Entry 2H4W (X-ray diffraction, 2.00 A resolution); this record covers chains B and C of the 3 polymer chains in the assembly.

Chain B:
Protein: Caspase-1
From: Homo sapiens
Notes: EC 3.4.22.36; fragment: p10 subunit, residues 317-404
Reference sequence: P29466 (CASP1_HUMAN); numbering as in UniProt (aligned over 317-404)
Chain sequence (88 residues; numbered 317 to 404; the number before each row is that of its first residue):
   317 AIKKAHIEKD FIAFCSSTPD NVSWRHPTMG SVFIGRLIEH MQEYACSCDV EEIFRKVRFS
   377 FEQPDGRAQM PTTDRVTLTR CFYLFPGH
Differences from the reference sequence: engineered mutation Asp390 (Glu in P29466)
Curated features (UniProtKB/Swiss-Prot):
  - mutagenesis: Ile318 to Lys320 (Abolished ability to cleave IL18), Ile318 (I318N: Mediates autoprocessing but is unable to interact with Gasdermin-D (GSDMD) and mediate its cleavage), Lys320 (K320A: Abolishes cleavage of Gasdermin-D (GSDMD))
What the authors report for this chain:
  - mutagenesis - S332A (4-fold), S333A (2-fold or less), T334A (2-fold or less), D336A (2-fold or less), N337A (2-fold or less), S339A (7-fold), E390D (2-fold): decreased catalytic activity
  - binding site for N-[(benzyloxy)carbonyl]-L-valyl-N-[(2S)-1-carboxy-4-fluoro-3-oxobutan-2-yl]-L-alaninamide (chain C): Trp340, Arg341 (proposed by the authors, not directly observed)
  - allosteric site: Ser332, Ser339

Chain C:
Protein: N-[(benzyloxy)carbonyl]-L-valyl-N-[(2S)-1-carboxy-4-fluoro-3-oxobutan-2-yl]-L-alaninamide
Chain sequence (5 residues; numbered 1 to 5; the number before each row is that of its first residue):
     1 XVADX
Modified residues: PHQ (benzyl chlorocarbonate) at position 1; CF0 (fluoromethane) at position 5

How chain B and chain C interact:
Residue-residue contacts - 14 pairs, chain B then chain C:
  Val338(B) - Ala3(C)  hydrophobic
  Ser339(B) - Val2(C)
  Ser339(B) - Ala3(C)
  Ser339(B) - Asp4(C)  hydrogen bond (backbone-backbone)
  Trp340(B) - PHQ_1(C)
  Trp340(B) - Val2(C)
  Trp340(B) - Ala3(C)
  Arg341(B) - PHQ_1(C)
  Arg341(B) - Val2(C)  hydrogen bond (backbone-backbone)
  Arg341(B) - Asp4(C)  salt bridge
  His342(B) - PHQ_1(C)
  Pro343(B) - PHQ_1(C)
  Ser347(B) - Asp4(C)
  Arg383(B) - PHQ_1(C)

Summary:
8 residues of chain B face 4 of chain C across their interface, with 2 hydrogen bonds and 1 salt bridge. Polar
pairs include Arg341(B)-Asp4(C), Ser339(B)-Asp4(C) and Arg341(B)-Val2(C). From the paper: a binding site for
N-[(benzyloxy)carbonyl]-L-valyl-N-[(2S)-1-carboxy-4-fluoro-3-oxobutan-2-yl]-L-alaninamide (chain C) at
Trp340(B) and Arg341(B); S332A, S333A and T334A of chain B, among others, reduce catalytic activity; 7
substitutions were tested in all.
Chain B is Caspase-1 (Homo sapiens) and chain C is
N-[(benzyloxy)carbonyl]-L-valyl-N-[(2S)-1-carboxy-4-fluoro-3-oxobutan-2-yl]-L-alaninamide; the structure,
Crystal structure of human caspase-1 (Glu390->Asp) in complex with
3-[2-(2-benzyloxycarbonylamino-3-methyl-butyrylamino)-propionylamino]-4-oxo-pentanoic acid (z-VAD-FMK), was
determined by X-ray diffraction together with 2H4Y, 2H51 and 2H54 from the same study.
